Entry 7PEQ (electron microscopy, 35.00 A resolution (very low resolution: no residue pairs are listed; an interface is given only as per-side residue counts)); this record covers chains AD and AE of the 36 polymer chains in the assembly.

# Chain AD
Molecule: Nuclear pore complex protein Nup107
From: Homo sapiens
Reference sequence: P57740 (NU107_HUMAN); numbering as in UniProt (aligned over 1-925)
Chain sequence (925 residues; numbered 1 to 925; the number before each row is that of its first residue):
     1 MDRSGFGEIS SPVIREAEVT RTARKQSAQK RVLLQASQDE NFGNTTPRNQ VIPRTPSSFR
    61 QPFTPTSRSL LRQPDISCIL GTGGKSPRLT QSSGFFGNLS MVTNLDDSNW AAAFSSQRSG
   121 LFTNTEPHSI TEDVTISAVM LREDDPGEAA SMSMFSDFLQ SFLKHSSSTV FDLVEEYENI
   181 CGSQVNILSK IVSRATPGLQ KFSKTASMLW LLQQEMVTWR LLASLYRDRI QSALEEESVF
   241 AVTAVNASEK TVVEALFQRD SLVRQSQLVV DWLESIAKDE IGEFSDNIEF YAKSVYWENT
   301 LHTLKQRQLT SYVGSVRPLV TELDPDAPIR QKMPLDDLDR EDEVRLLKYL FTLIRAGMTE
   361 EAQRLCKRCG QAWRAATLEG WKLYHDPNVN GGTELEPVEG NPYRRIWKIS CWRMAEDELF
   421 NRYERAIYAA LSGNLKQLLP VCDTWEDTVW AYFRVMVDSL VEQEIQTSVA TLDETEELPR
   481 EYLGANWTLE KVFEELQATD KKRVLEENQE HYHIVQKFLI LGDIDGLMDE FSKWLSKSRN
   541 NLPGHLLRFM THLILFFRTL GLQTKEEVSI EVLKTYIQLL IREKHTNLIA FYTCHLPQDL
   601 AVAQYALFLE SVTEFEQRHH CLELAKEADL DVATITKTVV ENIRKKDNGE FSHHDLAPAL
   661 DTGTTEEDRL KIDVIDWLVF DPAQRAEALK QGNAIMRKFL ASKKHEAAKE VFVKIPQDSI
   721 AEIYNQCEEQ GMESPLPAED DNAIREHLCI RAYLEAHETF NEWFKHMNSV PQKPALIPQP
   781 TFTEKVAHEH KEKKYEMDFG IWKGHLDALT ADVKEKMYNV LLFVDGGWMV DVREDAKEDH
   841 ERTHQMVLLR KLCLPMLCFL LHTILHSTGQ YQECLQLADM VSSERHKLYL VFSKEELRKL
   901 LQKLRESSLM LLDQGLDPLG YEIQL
Disordered / not traced: 1-149, 304-317, 481-482, 501-504, 537-538, 603-666, 725-735, 925

# Chain AE
Molecule: Nuclear pore complex protein Nup96
From: Homo sapiens
Reference sequence: P52948 (NUP98_HUMAN); residues 1-937 here correspond to UniProt positions 881-1817 (UniProt number = residue number + 880)
Chain sequence (937 residues; numbered 1 to 937; the number before each row is that of its first residue):
     1 SKYGLQDSDE EEEEHPSKTS TKKLKTAPLP PASQTTPLQM ALNGKPAPPP QSQSPEVEQL
    61 GRVVELDSDM VDITQEPVLD TMLEESMPED QEPVSASTHI ASSLGINPHV LQIMKASLLT
   121 DEEDVDMALD QRFSRLPSKA DTSQEICSPR LPISASHSSK TRSLVGGLLQ SKFTSGAFLS
   181 PSVSVQECRT PRAASLMNIP STSSWSVPPP LTSVFTMPSP APEVPLKTVG TRRQLGLVPR
   241 EKSVTYGKGK LLMDMALFMG RSFRVGWGPN WTLANSGEQL NGSHELENHQ IADSMEFGFL
   301 PNPVAVKPLT ESPFKVHLEK LSLRQRKPDE DMKLYQTPLE LKLKHSTVHV DELCPLIVPN
   361 LGVAVIHDYA DWVKEASGDL PEAQIVKHWS LTWTLCEALW GHLKELDSQL NEPREYIQIL
   421 ERRRAFSRWL SCTATPQIEE EVSLTQKNSP VEAVFSYLTG KRISEACSLA QQSGDHRLAL
   481 LLSQFVGSQS VRELLTMQLV DWHQLQADSF IQDERLRIFA LLAGKPVWQL SEKKQINVCS
   541 QLDWKRSLAI HLWYLLPPTA SISRALSMYE EAFQNTSDSD RYACSPLPSY LEGSGCVIAE
   601 EQNSQTPLRD VCFHLLKLYS DRHYDLNQLL EPRSITADPL DYRLSWHLWE VLRALNYTHL
   661 SAQCEGVLQA SYAGQLESEG LWEWAIFVLL HIDNSGIREK AVRELLTRHC QLLETPESWA
   721 KETFLTQKLR VPAKWIHEAK AVRAHMESDK HLEALCLFKA EHWNRCHKLI IRHLASDAII
   781 NENYDYLKGF LEDLAPPERS SLIQDWETSG LVYLDYIRVI EMLRHIQQVD CSGNDLEQLH
   841 IKVTSLCSRI EQIQCYSAKD RLAQSDMAKR VANLLRVVLS LHHPPDRTSD STPDPQRVPL
   901 RLLAPHIGRL PMPEDYAMDE LRSLTQSYLR ELAVGSL
Disordered / not traced: 1-332, 576-606, 875-890, 923-937

# Interface between chain AD and chain AE
At this resolution (35 A) residue pairs are not listed: 4 residues of chain AD and 5 of chain AE lie at the interface.

# In short
4 residues of chain AD face 5 of chain AE across their interface.
Here chain AD is Nuclear pore complex protein Nup107 and chain AE is Nuclear pore complex protein Nup96, both
from Homo sapiens. Entry 7PEQ (Model of the outer rings of the human nuclear pore complex) was determined by
electron microscopy together with 7PER from the same study.
